PDB entry 6PX6 | X-ray diffraction, 3.00 A resolution | chains B and E of the 5 polymer chains in the assembly

# Chain B
Protein: HLA class II histocompatibility antigen DQ beta chain
Source organism: Homo sapiens
UniProtKB: A0A0U5IHY9 (A0A0U5IHY9_HUMAN); residues -31 to 229 here correspond to UniProt positions 1-261 (UniProt number = residue number + 32)
Amino-acid sequence (261 residues; each row starts with the number of its first residue; numbers below 1 keep their minus sign (Met-31 is residue -31)):
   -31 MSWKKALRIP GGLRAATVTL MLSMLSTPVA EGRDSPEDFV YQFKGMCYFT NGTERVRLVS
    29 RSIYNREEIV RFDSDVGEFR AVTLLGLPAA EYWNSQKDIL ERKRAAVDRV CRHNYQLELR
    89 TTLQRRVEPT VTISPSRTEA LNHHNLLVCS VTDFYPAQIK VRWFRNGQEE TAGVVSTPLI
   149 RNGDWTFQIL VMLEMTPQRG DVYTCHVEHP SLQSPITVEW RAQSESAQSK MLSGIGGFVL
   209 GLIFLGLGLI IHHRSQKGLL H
Disordered / not traced: -31 to 2, 105-113, 190-229
Disulfides: Cys15-Cys79, Cys117-Cys173
Reported in the primary citation:
  - binding site for DQ2.2-glut-L1: Tyr9, Ser30, Arg70, Lys71
  - conformationally variable residues (side-chain flip): Arg70

# Chain E
Protein: T-cell receptor, T1005.2.56, beta chain
Source organism: Homo sapiens
Amino-acid sequence (256 residues; numbered 2 to 257; the number before each row is that of its first residue):
     2 MGVSQTPSNK VTEKGKYVEL RCDPISGHTA LYWYRQSLGQ GPEFLIYFQG TGAADDSGLP
    62 NDRFFAVRPE GSVSTLKIQR TERGDSAVYL CASSHGASTD TQYFGPGTRL TVLEDLKNVF
   122 PPEVAVFEPS EAEISHTQKA TLVCLATGFF PDHVELSWWV NGKEVHSGVC TDPQPLKEQP
   182 ALNDSRYALS SRLRVSATFW QNPRNHFRCQ VQFYGLSEND EWTQDRAKPV TQIVSAEAWG
   242 RADKLAAALE HHHHHH
Disordered / not traced: 2, 244-257
Disulfides: Cys23-Cys92, Cys145-Cys210

# How chain B and chain E interact
Residue-residue contacts - 10 pairs, chain B then chain E:
  Tyr60(B) - His96(E)  hydrogen bond
  Gln64(B) - His96(E)
  Gln64(B) - Gly97(E)
  Asp66(B) - Asp101(E)
  Asp66(B) - Thr102(E)  hydrogen bond
  Ile67(B) - Gly97(E)
  Ile67(B) - Asp101(E)
  Arg70(B) - Ala98(E)
  Arg70(B) - Thr100(E)  hydrogen bond
  Arg70(B) - Asp101(E)  salt bridge
Also at the interface, not in a pair above, chain E (7 interface residues in all): Gly28
The authors on this interface:
  - interface residues, chain B: Arg70(B)

# In short
5 residues of chain B and 7 residues of chain E are in contact; the contacts include 3 hydrogen bonds and 1
salt bridge. Polar pairs include Arg70(B)-Asp101(E), Tyr60(B)-His96(E) and Asp66(B)-Thr102(E). From the paper:
a binding site for DQ2.2-glut-L1 at Tyr9(B), Ser30(B) and Arg70(B) among others; the interface residue
Arg70(B).
Here chain B is HLA class II histocompatibility antigen DQ beta chain and chain E is T-cell receptor,
T1005.2.56, beta chain, both from Homo sapiens. Entry 6PX6 (HLA-TCR complex) was determined by X-ray
diffraction, deposited together with 6PY2.
